PDB entry 8RC3 | electron microscopy, 3.00 A resolution | chains G and I of the 11 polymer chains in the assembly

Chain G:
Protein: CRISPR type AFERR-associated protein Csf1
From: Pseudomonas oleovorans
UniProtKB: A0A379PIR4 (A0A379PIR4_PSEOL); residue numbers follow UniProt; this construct covers 1-240
Sequence (240 residues; row label = number of the first residue in the row):
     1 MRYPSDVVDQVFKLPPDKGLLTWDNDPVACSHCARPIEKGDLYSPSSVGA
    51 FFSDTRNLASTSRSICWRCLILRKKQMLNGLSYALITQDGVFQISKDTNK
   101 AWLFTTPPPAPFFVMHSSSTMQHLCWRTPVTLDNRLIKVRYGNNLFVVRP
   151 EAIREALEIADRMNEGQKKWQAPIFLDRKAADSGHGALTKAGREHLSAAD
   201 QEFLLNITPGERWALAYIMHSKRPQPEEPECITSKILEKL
Ion coordination: Zn2+: Cys30, Cys33, Cys66, Cys69
Reported in the primary citation:
  - binding site for Target strand (TS) DNA (chain I): Phe51, Lys75, Ser119, Thr120, Met121

Chain I:
Molecule: Target strand (TS) DNA
Sequence (61 nucleotides; row label = number of the first residue in the row; numbers below 1 keep their minus sign (DC-47 is residue -47)):
   -47 CGGTCGGGTCATACGTCGCGTCTCGAATCTGATGCGTAACTTGGATGCTT
     3 CGTGCGTGATG
Disordered / not traced: -47 to -31, 10-13

Chain G / chain I interface:
Residue-residue contacts (16; chain G residue first):
  Val48(G) - DT2(I)  phosphate contact
  Phe51(G) - DT1(I)  base contact
  Phe51(G) - DT2(I)  base contact
  Ser53(G) - DT1(I)  phosphate contact
  Arg73(G) - DT2(I)  salt bridge to the phosphate
  Lys74(G) - DC3(I)  phosphate contact
  Lys75(G) - DT2(I)  hydrogen bond to the phosphate
  Lys75(G) - DC3(I)  hydrogen bond to the phosphate
  Leu78(G) - DT2(I)  sugar contact
  Ser119(G) - DC0(I)  phosphate contact
  Thr120(G) - DC0(I)  hydrogen bond to the sugar
  Met121(G) - DC0(I)  phosphate contact
  Met121(G) - DT1(I)  base contact
  Met121(G) - DT2(I)  sugar contact
  His123(G) - DT1(I)  hydrogen bond to the phosphate
  His123(G) - DT2(I)  salt bridge to the phosphate
Also at the interface, not in a pair above, chain G (13 interface residues in all): Phe52, Gln122

Summary:
The interface between chain G and chain I involves 13 residues on one side and 4 on the other; the contacts
include 4 hydrogen bonds and 2 salt bridges. Polar pairs include Thr120(G)-DC0(I), Lys75(G)-DT2(I) and
Lys75(G)-DC3(I). From the paper: a binding site for Target strand (TS) DNA (chain I) at Phe51(G), Lys75(G) and
Ser119(G) among others.
Here chain G is CRISPR type AFERR-associated protein Csf1 (Pseudomonas oleovorans) and chain I is Target
strand (TS) DNA. Entry 8RC3 (DNA bound type IV-A1 CRISPR effector complex from P. oleovorans) was determined
by electron microscopy together with 8RC2, 8RFJ, 8S35, 8S36 and 8S37 from the same study.
